PDB entry 7QH7 | electron microscopy, 2.89 A resolution | chains 0 and A of the 49 polymer chains in the assembly

Chain 0:
Protein: 39S ribosomal protein L32, mitochondrial
From: Homo sapiens
Reference sequence: Q9BYC8 (RM32_HUMAN); residues 79-186 here = UniProt positions 79-186
Chain sequence (108 residues; numbered 79 to 186; the number before each row is that of its first residue):
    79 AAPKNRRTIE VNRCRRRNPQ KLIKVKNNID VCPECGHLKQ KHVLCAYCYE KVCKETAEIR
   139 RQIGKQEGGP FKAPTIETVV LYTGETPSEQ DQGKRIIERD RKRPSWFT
Metal / ion sites: Zn2+: Cys110, Cys123, Cys126

Chain A:
Molecule: 16S ribosomal RNA
From: Homo sapiens
Sequence (1256 nucleotides; each row starts with the number of its first residue; note: 302 numbers in that range are skipped by the numbering (no residue carries them; nothing is unmodelled there)):
  1671 GCUAAACCUA GCCCCAAACC C
  1695 CCACCUUACU ACCA
  1711 CAAC
  1716 UUAGCCAAAC CAUUUAC
  1737 AUAAAGUAUA GGCGAUAGAA AUUGA
  1766 UGGCGCAAUA GAUAUAGUAC CGCAAGGGAA AGA
  1813 CAAGCAUAAU AUAGCAAGGA CUAACCCCUA UACCUUCUGC AUAAUGAAUU AACUAGAAAU
  1873 AACUUUGCAA GGAGAGCCAA AGCUAAGACC CCCGAAACCA GACGAGCUAC CUAAGAACAG
  1933 CUAAAAGAGC ACACCCGUCU AUGUAGCAAA AUAGUGGGAA GAUUUAUAGG UAGAGGCGAC
  1993 AAACCUACCG AGCCUGGUGA UAGCUGGUUG UCCAAGAUAG AAUCUUAGUU CAACUUUAAA
  2053 UUUGCCCACA GAACC
  2072 AAAUCCCCUU GUAAAUUUAA CUGUUAGUCC AAAGAGGAAC AGCUCUUUGG ACACUAGGAA
  2132 AAAACCUUGU AGAGAGAGUA AAAAAU
  2231 GAUCCCAAAC AUAUAACUGA ACUCCUCACA CCCAAUUGGA CCAAUCUAUC A
  2285 UAUAGAAGAA CUAAUGUUAG UAUAAGUAAC AUGAAAACAU UCUCCUCCGC AUAAGCCUGC
  2345 GUCAGAU
  2364 CUGACAAUUA ACAGCCCAAU AUCUACAAUC AACCAACAAG
  2407 UUAUUACCCU CACUGUCAAC CCAAC
  2433 CAGGCAUGCU CAUAAGGAAA GGUUAAAAAA AGUAAAAGGA ACUCGGCAAA UCUUACCCCG
  2493 CCUGUUUACC AAAAACAUCA CCUCUAGCAU CACCAGUAUU AGAGGCACCG CCU
  2611 CCUUAAAUAG G
  2637 CUCCACGAGG GUUCAGCUGU CUCUUACUUU UAACCAGUGA AAUUGACCUG CCCGUG
  2696 AGGCGGGCAU AACACAGCAA GACGA
  2723 AGACCCUAUG GAGCUUUAAU UUAUUAAUGC AAA
  2792 ACCUGCAUUA AAAAUUUCGG UUGGGGCGAC CUCGGAGCAG AACCCAACCU CCGAG
  2855 GCUAAGACUU CACCAGUCAA AGCGAA
  2896 GAUCCAAUAA CUUGACCAAC GGAACAAGUU ACCCUAGGG
  2944 CAAUCCUAUU CUAGAGUCCA UAUCAACAAU AGGGUUUAC
  2994 UGGAUCAGGA CAUCCCGAUG GUGCAGCCGC UAUUAAAGGU UCGUUUGUUC AACGAUUAAA
  3054 GUCCU
  3060 CGUGAUCUGA GUUCAGACCG GAGUAAUCCA GGUCGGUUUC UAUCUACUUU
  3113 AUUCCUCCCU GUACGAAAGG ACAAGAGAAA UAAGGCCUAC UUCACAAAGC GCCUUC
  3174 UAAAUGAUAU CAUCUCAACU UA
  3201 AUACCCACAC CCACCCAAGA ACAGGGUU
Metal / ion sites: Mg2+ site 1: C1725, C1726; Mg2+ site 2: A1757, U1758; Mg2+ site 3: G1776, A1779; Mg2+ site 4 near G1776 (its only coordinating residue here); Mg2+ site 5: U1778, A1779; Mg2+ site 6: A1814, A1815; Mg2+ site 7 near A1859 (its only coordinating residue here); Mg2+ site 8: A1869, C1902; Mg2+ site 9 near A1907 (its only coordinating residue here); Mg2+ site 10 near G1918 (its only coordinating residue here); Mg2+ site 11 near G2011 (its only coordinating residue here); Mg2+ site 12: G2015, U2731; 23 more Mg2+ sites not listed
Reported in the primary citation:
  - post-translational modification sites: G2815

Interface between chain 0 and chain A:
Residue-residue contacts - 71 pairs, chain 0 then chain A:
  Ala79(0) - A2678(A)  base contact
  Ala79(0) - G2719(A)  base contact
  Ala79(0) - A3064(A)  base contact
  Ala79(0) - A3101(A)  sugar contact
  Ala79(0) - U3102(A)  base contact
  Ala80(0) - A2678(A)  base contact
  Ala80(0) - U2679(A)  sugar contact
  Ala80(0) - A2720(A)  phosphate contact
  Ala80(0) - U3102(A)  base contact
  Pro81(0) - A2308(A)  sugar contact
  Pro81(0) - A2678(A)  base contact
  Pro81(0) - U2679(A)  hydrogen bond to the sugar
  Pro81(0) - U2680(A)  sugar contact
  Pro81(0) - U3102(A)  base contact
  Lys82(0) - U2680(A)  sugar contact
  Lys82(0) - A2717(A)  hydrogen bond to the phosphate
  Lys82(0) - C2718(A)  salt bridge to the phosphate
  Lys82(0) - G2719(A)  sugar contact
  Lys82(0) - U3102(A)  base contact
  Asn83(0) - U2680(A)  sugar contact
  Asn83(0) - A2682(A)  base contact
  Asn83(0) - C2683(A)  hydrogen bond to the base
  Asn83(0) - U2685(A)  base contact
  Arg84(0) - C1817(A)  salt bridge to the phosphate
  Arg84(0) - A2306(A)  hydrogen bond to the sugar
  Arg84(0) - U2307(A)  sugar contact
  Arg84(0) - U2680(A)  hydrogen bond to the sugar
  Arg85(0) - U2307(A)  hydrogen bond to the sugar
  Arg85(0) - A2308(A)  salt bridge to the phosphate
  Arg85(0) - U3102(A)  hydrogen bond to the phosphate
  Arg85(0) - C3103(A)  salt bridge to the phosphate
  Thr86(0) - C2683(A)  phosphate contact
  Thr86(0) - C2684(A)  hydrogen bond to the phosphate
  Ile87(0) - C1817(A)  phosphate contact
  Glu88(0) - C2684(A)  phosphate contact
  Val89(0) - C2684(A)  phosphate contact
  Asn90(0) - U2307(A)  sugar contact
  Asn90(0) - A2308(A)  phosphate contact
  Arg91(0) - A1818(A)  salt bridge to the phosphate
  Arg91(0) - A1821(A)  sugar contact
  Cys92(0) - A1821(A)  hydrogen bond to the sugar
  Cys92(0) - U1822(A)  hydrogen bond to the sugar
  Cys92(0) - C2708(A)  phosphate contact
  Arg93(0) - A2308(A)  salt bridge to the phosphate
  Arg93(0) - G2310(A)  salt bridge to the phosphate
  Arg93(0) - A2709(A)  phosphate contact
  Arg93(0) - C2710(A)  phosphate contact
  Arg94(0) - U2307(A)  salt bridge to the phosphate
  Arg94(0) - G2310(A)  salt bridge to the phosphate
  Arg95(0) - A1818(A)  salt bridge to the phosphate
  Arg95(0) - U1819(A)  salt bridge to the phosphate
  Arg95(0) - A1820(A)  sugar contact
  Arg95(0) - A1821(A)  salt bridge to the phosphate
  Asn96(0) - C2708(A)  hydrogen bond to the sugar
  Asn96(0) - A2709(A)  sugar contact
  Pro97(0) - A1821(A)  base contact
  Gln98(0) - A2709(A)  hydrogen bond to the sugar
  Gln98(0) - C2710(A)  sugar contact
  Lys99(0) - A2709(A)  hydrogen bond to the phosphate
  Lys99(0) - C2710(A)  salt bridge to the phosphate
  Asn105(0) - C3212(A)  hydrogen bond to the phosphate
  Asn106(0) - C3212(A)  hydrogen bond to the sugar
  His120(0) - C3212(A)  hydrogen bond to the sugar
  His120(0) - A3213(A)  sugar contact
  Arg138(0) - A2320(A)  hydrogen bond to the phosphate
  Arg138(0) - A2321(A)  salt bridge to the phosphate
  Arg139(0) - A2321(A)  sugar contact
  Arg139(0) - C2322(A)  salt bridge to the phosphate
  Gly142(0) - A2321(A)  base contact
  Phe149(0) - U2325(A)  phosphate contact
  Phe149(0) - C2326(A)  phosphate contact
Other interface residues (no listed pair), chain 0 (32 interface residues in all): Ala135, Ile141, Glu145, Pro148
Other interface residues (no listed pair), chain A (40 interface residues in all): G1816, A1860, A2309, U2324, C3099

Overview:
Chain 0 and chain A form an interface of 32 and 40 residues respectively; the contacts include 17 hydrogen
bonds and 15 salt bridges. Polar pairs include Asn83(0)-C2683(A), Pro81(0)-U2679(A) and Arg84(0)-A2306(A). The
Zn2+ site is built by Cys110(0), Cys123(0) and Cys126(0). C1725(A) and C1726(A) coordinate Mg2+ site 1. The
paper reports a modification site at G2815(A).
Chain 0 is 39S ribosomal protein L32, mitochondrial and chain A is 16S ribosomal RNA, both from Homo sapiens;
the structure, Cryo-EM structure of the human mtLSU assembly intermediate upon MRM2 depletion - class 4, was
determined by electron microscopy (same publication as 7QH6).
